PDB entry 7VQC | X-ray diffraction, 2.45 A resolution | chains A and B

# Chain A (and B)
Molecule: Di-trans-poly-cis-decaprenylcistransferase
From: Methanosarcina acetivorans (strain ATCC 35395 / DSM 2834 / JCM 12185 / C2A)
Notes: chain B of this document is another copy of the same molecule, construct and numbering; everything in this record applies to it too
UniProtKB: Q8TPS4 (Q8TPS4_METAC); numbering as in UniProt (aligned over 1-224)
Amino-acid sequence (224 residues; each row starts with the number of its first residue):
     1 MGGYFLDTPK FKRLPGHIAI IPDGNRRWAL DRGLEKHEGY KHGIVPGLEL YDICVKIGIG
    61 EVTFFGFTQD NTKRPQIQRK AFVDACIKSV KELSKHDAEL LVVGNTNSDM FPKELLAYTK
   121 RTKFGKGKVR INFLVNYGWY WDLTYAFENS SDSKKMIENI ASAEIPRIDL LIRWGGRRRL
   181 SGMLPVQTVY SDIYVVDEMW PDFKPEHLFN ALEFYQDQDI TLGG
Unresolved in the structure: 1-8, 148-153, 219-224 (chain B: 1-8, 150-156, 219-224)

# Chain A / chain B interface
Pairs across the interface - 43 pairs, chain A then chain B:
  Asp-70(A) / Tyr-190(B)  hydrogen bond
  Trp-139(A) / Arg-167(B)
  Trp-139(A) / Val-189(B)  hydrophobic
  Trp-139(A) / Tyr-190(B)  hydrogen bond
  Tyr-140(A) / Ile-157(B)  hydrophobic
  Thr-144(A) / Ile-157(B)
  Lys-154(A) / Phe-147(B)
  Lys-155(A) / Tyr-140(B)
  Met-156(A) / Thr-144(B)
  Met-156(A) / Phe-147(B)  hydrophobic
  Ile-157(A) / Tyr-140(B)  hydrophobic
  Ile-157(A) / Thr-144(B)
  Glu-158(A) / Tyr-140(B)  hydrogen bond
  Arg-178(A) / Arg-178(B)
  Arg-178(A) / Ser-191(B)
  Arg-178(A) / Asp-192(B)
  Arg-178(A) / Ile-193(B)  hydrogen bond (backbone-backbone)
  Arg-179(A) / Ser-191(B)
  Arg-179(A) / Asp-192(B)  salt bridge
  Arg-179(A) / Gln-218(B)
  Leu-180(A) / Leu-180(B)  hydrophobic
  Leu-180(A) / Val-189(B)
  Ser-181(A) / Val-189(B)  hydrogen bond (backbone-backbone)
  Ser-181(A) / Tyr-190(B)
  Gly-182(A) / Val-189(B)  hydrogen bond (backbone-backbone)
  Gly-182(A) / Tyr-190(B)
  Val-186(A) / Trp-139(B)  hydrophobic
  Val-189(A) / Trp-139(B)
  Val-189(A) / Leu-180(B)
  Val-189(A) / Ser-181(B)  hydrogen bond (backbone-backbone)
  Val-189(A) / Gly-182(B)  hydrogen bond (backbone-backbone)
  Tyr-190(A) / Trp-139(B)  hydrogen bond
  Tyr-190(A) / Arg-179(B)
  Tyr-190(A) / Ser-181(B)
  Tyr-190(A) / Gly-182(B)
  Ser-191(A) / Arg-178(B)
  Ser-191(A) / Arg-179(B)
  Asp-192(A) / Arg-178(B)
  Asp-192(A) / Arg-179(B)  salt bridge
  Ile-193(A) / Arg-178(B)  hydrogen bond (backbone-backbone)
  Tyr-194(A) / Arg-178(B)
  Phe-214(A) / Arg-178(B)
  Gln-218(A) / Arg-179(B)
Also at the interface, not in a pair above, chain A (27 interface residues in all): Leu-143, Arg-167, Arg-177, Pro-185
Also at the interface, not in a pair above, chain B (22 interface residues in all): Leu-143, Pro-185, Val-186, Thr-188, Phe-214

# Overview
The interface between chain A and chain B involves 27 residues on one side and 22 on the other, with 10
hydrogen bonds and 2 salt bridges. Among the polar pairs are Arg-179(A)/Asp-192(B), Asp-70(A)/Tyr-190(B) and
Trp-139(A)/Tyr-190(B).
Chain A and chain B are both Di-trans-poly-cis-decaprenylcistransferase (Methanosarcina acetivorans (strain
ATCC 35395 / DSM 2834 / JCM 12185 / C2A)); the structure, Structure of MA1831 from Methanosarcina acetivorans
in complex with pyrophosphate, was determined by X-ray diffraction, deposited together with 7VQ9, 7VQA, 7VQB
and 7VQD.
